PDB entry 6MRT | electron microscopy, 2.80 A resolution | chains A and B of the 12 polymer chains in the assembly

[Chain A (and B)]
Protein: Hemolysin E, chromosomal
Source organism: Escherichia coli (strain K12)
Notes: chain B of this document is another copy of the same molecule, construct and numbering; everything in this record applies to it too
Reference sequence: P77335 (HLYE_ECOLI); numbering as in UniProt (aligned over 1-303)
Amino-acid sequence (324 residues; row label = number of the first residue in the row; numbers below 1 keep their minus sign (Met-20 is residue -20)):
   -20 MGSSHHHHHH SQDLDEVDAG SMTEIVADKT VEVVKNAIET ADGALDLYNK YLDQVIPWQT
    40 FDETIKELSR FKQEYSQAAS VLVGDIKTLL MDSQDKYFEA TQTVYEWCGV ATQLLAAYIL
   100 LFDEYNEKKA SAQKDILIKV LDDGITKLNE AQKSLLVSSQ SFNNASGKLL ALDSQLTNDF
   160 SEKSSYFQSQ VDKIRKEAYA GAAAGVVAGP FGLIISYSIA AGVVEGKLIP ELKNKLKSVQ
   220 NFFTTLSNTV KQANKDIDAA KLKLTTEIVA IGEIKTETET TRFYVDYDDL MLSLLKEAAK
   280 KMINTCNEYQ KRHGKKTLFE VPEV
Unresolved in the structure: -20 to 7, 293-303
Differences from the reference sequence: expression tag (-20 to 0); conflict Val248 (Ala in P77335)
Swiss-Prot annotation at these positions:
  - natural variant: Lys175 (K175R: In strain: CH9802), Gly201 (G201A: In strain: CH9802)
  - mutagenesis: Gly88 to Ala90 (Abolishes cytotoxic activity), Tyr97 (Y97H: Strongly reduces cytotoxic activity), Asn143 to Ala144 (Abolishes cytotoxic activity), Asn157 (N157H: Strongly reduces cytotoxic activity), Tyr165 (Y165C: Strongly reduces cytotoxic activity), Ala183 to Val186 (In PMWK16; retained in cytosol. Loss of function), Ala183 to Gly184 (Abolishes cytotoxic activity), Ala187 to Gly188 (Abolishes cytotoxic activity), Arg261 (R261K: Strongly reduces cytotoxic activity), Asp268 (D268A: Strongly reduces cytotoxic activity), Gly293 to Lys294 (Strongly reduces cytotoxic activity)
Reported in the primary citation:
  - conformationally variable residues (helix shift, side-chain flip): Tyr196, Arg291

[Interface between chain A and chain B]
Pairs across the interface (78; chain A residue first):
  Val10(A) - Asn15(B)
  Val10(A) - Ala16(B)
  Val10(A) - Thr19(B)
  Glu11(A) - Asn15(B)
  Val13(A) - Thr19(B)
  Lys14(A) - Asn15(B)
  Lys14(A) - Glu18(B)  salt bridge
  Lys14(A) - Thr19(B)
  Ile17(A) - Thr19(B)
  Ile17(A) - Gly22(B)
  Ile17(A) - Ala23(B)  hydrophobic
  Asp21(A) - Leu26(B)
  Asp21(A) - Lys29(B)  salt bridge
  Leu24(A) - Gln33(B)
  Asp25(A) - Lys29(B)  salt bridge
  Tyr27(A) - Ala179(B)  hydrogen bond (side chain-backbone)
  Tyr27(A) - Ala182(B)
  Tyr27(A) - Ala183(B)  hydrophobic
  Asn28(A) - Gln33(B)  hydrogen bond
  Leu31(A) - Ala179(B)  hydrophobic
  Trp37(A) - Lys172(B)
  Trp37(A) - Lys175(B)
  Asp41(A) - Lys172(B)  salt bridge
  Ser48(A) - Glu161(B)  hydrogen bond
  Lys51(A) - Glu161(B)  salt bridge
  Gln52(A) - Asp158(B)  hydrogen bond
  Gln52(A) - Glu161(B)
  Ser55(A) - Asn157(B)  hydrogen bond
  Gln56(A) - Gln154(B)  hydrogen bond
  Ser59(A) - Ala150(B)
  Ser59(A) - Ser153(B)  hydrogen bond
  Ser59(A) - Gln154(B)
  Val62(A) - Leu149(B)  hydrophobic
  Gly63(A) - Gly146(B)
  Lys66(A) - Ser145(B)  hydrogen bond
  Lys66(A) - Gly146(B)
  Lys66(A) - Leu149(B)
  Thr67(A) - Asn142(B)  hydrogen bond (side chain-backbone)
  Thr67(A) - Asn143(B)
  Thr67(A) - Gly146(B)
  Met70(A) - Asn142(B)
  Met70(A) - Ser145(B)  hydrogen bond
  Met70(A) - Lys240(B)
  Asp71(A) - Asn142(B)  hydrogen bond
  Asp74(A) - Ser138(B)
  Asp74(A) - Gln139(B)
  Asp74(A) - Asn142(B)  hydrogen bond
  Asp74(A) - Lys240(B)  salt bridge
  Phe77(A) - Thr244(B)
  Phe77(A) - Ile247(B)  hydrophobic
  Phe77(A) - Val248(B)  hydrophobic
  Glu78(A) - Leu135(B)
  Gln81(A) - Val248(B)
  Glu85(A) - Gln131(B)  hydrogen bond
  Glu85(A) - Gly251(B)
  Glu85(A) - Lys254(B)  salt bridge
  Glu85(A) - Thr255(B)
  Gly88(A) - Thr255(B)
  Val89(A) - Thr255(B)
  Val89(A) - Glu258(B)
  Val89(A) - Phe262(B)  hydrophobic
  Gln92(A) - Thr259(B)  hydrogen bond
  Gln92(A) - Tyr263(B)
  Leu93(A) - Phe262(B)  hydrophobic
  Leu93(A) - Tyr263(B)  hydrophobic
  Ala96(A) - Tyr263(B)  hydrophobic
  Ala96(A) - Leu273(B)  hydrophobic
  Leu100(A) - Tyr266(B)
  Lys108(A) - Tyr266(B)
  Lys108(A) - Asp268(B)  salt bridge
  Lys108(A) - Leu271(B)
  Ala111(A) - Asp265(B)
  Gln112(A) - Tyr266(B)  hydrogen bond
  Ile115(A) - Phe262(B)
  Ile115(A) - Asp265(B)
  Ile115(A) - Tyr266(B)
  Lys118(A) - Phe262(B)
  Lys206(A) - Asp171(B)  salt bridge
Other interface residues (no listed pair), chain A (48 interface residues in all): Ala20, Val60, Lys75, Val119, Lys214, Phe221
Other interface residues (no listed pair), chain B (47 interface residues in all): Tyr30

[In short]
The interface between chain A and chain B involves 48 residues on one side and 47 on the other, with 15
hydrogen bonds and 9 salt bridges. Among the polar pairs are Lys14(A)-Glu18(B), Asp21(A)-Lys29(B) and
Asp25(A)-Lys29(B). Curated annotation (UniProt) lists 18 mutagenesis sites on chain A. The paper reports
conformational variability at Tyr196(A) and Arg291(A).
Chain A and chain B are both Hemolysin E, chromosomal (Escherichia coli (strain K12)); the structure, 12-meric
ClyA pore complex, was determined by electron microscopy together with 6MRU and 6MRW from the same study.
